7VOJ - chains A and B; structure by electron microscopy, 3.00 A resolution.

Chain A (and B):
Molecule: Aluminum-activated malate transporter 1
Source organism: Arabidopsis thaliana
Notes: chain B of this document is another copy of the same molecule, construct and numbering; everything in this record applies to it too
Reference sequence: Q9SJE9 (ALMT1_ARATH); numbering as in UniProt (aligned over 1-493)
Sequence (509 residues; each row starts with the number of its first residue):
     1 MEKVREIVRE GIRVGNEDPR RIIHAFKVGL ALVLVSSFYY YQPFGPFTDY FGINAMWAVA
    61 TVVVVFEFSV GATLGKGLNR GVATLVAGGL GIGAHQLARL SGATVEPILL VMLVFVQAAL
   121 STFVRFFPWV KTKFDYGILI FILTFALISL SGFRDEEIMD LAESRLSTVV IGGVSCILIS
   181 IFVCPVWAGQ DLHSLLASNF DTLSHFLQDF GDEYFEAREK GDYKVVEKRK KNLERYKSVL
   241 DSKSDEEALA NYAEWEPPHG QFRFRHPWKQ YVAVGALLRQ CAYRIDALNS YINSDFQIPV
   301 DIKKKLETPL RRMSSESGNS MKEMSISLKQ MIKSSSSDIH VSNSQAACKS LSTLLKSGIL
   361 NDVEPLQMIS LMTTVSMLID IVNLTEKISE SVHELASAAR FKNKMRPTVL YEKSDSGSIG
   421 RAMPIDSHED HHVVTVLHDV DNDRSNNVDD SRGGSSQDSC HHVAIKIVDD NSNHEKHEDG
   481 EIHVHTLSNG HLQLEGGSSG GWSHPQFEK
Disordered / not traced: 217-221, 406-509
Differences from the reference sequence: engineered mutation A60 (Met in Q9SJE9); expression tag (494-509)
Curated features (UniProtKB/Swiss-Prot):
  - modified residue: S320 (Phosphoserine), S327 (Phosphoserine), T385 (Phosphothreonine)
  - natural variant: V33 to S36 (sequence variant, change not given here; In strain: cv. Nd-0, cv. No-0), S36 (S36A: In strain: cv. Bay-0, cv. Landsberg erecta), G77 to Q493 (deletion: In strain: cv. Wa-1), S194 (S194F: In strain: cv. Bay-0), P257 (P257S: In strain: cv. Landsberg erecta), I298 (I298V: In strain: cv. Bay-0, cv. Cvi-0 and 3 more), V375 (V375I: In strain: cv. Cvi-0)
Residues lining bound ligands: aluminum ion (AL): D49, E156, D160
Reported in the primary citation:
  - aluminum ion coordination: D49, E156, D160
  - conformationally variable residues (helix shift, loop rearrangement): T48 to F51, D49 to G52, I53 to N54, F153, E156
  - mutagenesis - E156A, D160A: decreased growth in response to Al treatment
  - mutagenesis - E156A, D160A: decreased growth in response to aluminum ion
  - mutagenesis - R80A, R165A: decreased growth in response to Al

Interface between chain A and chain B:
Contacting residue pairs (59; chain A residue first):
  E10(A) with F127(B); P128(B)
  G11(A) with F123(B); F127(B)
  G15(A) with F123(B)
  R21(A) with F126(B)
  H24(A) with T122(B); F126(B)
  A25(A) with A119(B)
  V28(A) with T122(B)
  G29(A) with F115(B)
  L32(A) with V114(B), hydrophobic; A118(B), hydrophobic
  V33(A) with V111(B), hydrophobic
  S36(A) with L150(B)
  Y40(A) with P107(B)
  M56(A) with L147(B)
  V59(A) with A146(B), hydrophobic
  A60(A) with L143(B), hydrophobic
  V63(A) with L139(B); I142(B), hydrophobic
  F68(A) with F126(B), hydrophobic
  P107(A) with Y40(B)
  V111(A) with V33(B), hydrophobic
  V114(A) with L32(B), hydrophobic
  F115(A) with G29(B)
  A118(A) with L32(B), hydrophobic
  A119(A) with A25(B)
  T122(A) with H24(B); V28(B)
  F123(A) with G11(B); G15(B)
  F126(A) with R21(B); H24(B); F68(B), hydrophobic
  F127(A) with E10(B); G11(B)
  P128(A) with E10(B)
  L139(A) with V63(B)
  I142(A) with V63(B), hydrophobic
  L143(A) with A60(B), hydrophobic
  A146(A) with V59(B), hydrophobic
  L147(A) with M56(B)
  L150(A) with S36(B)
  L240(A) with Y283(B)
  Y283(A) with L240(B); Y283(B), hydrophobic
  R284(A) with D286(B), salt bridge
  D286(A) with R284(B), salt bridge
  L355(A) with P365(B); I369(B), hydrophobic
  P365(A) with L355(B)
  I369(A) with L355(B), hydrophobic; S376(B)
  M372(A) with M372(B), hydrophobic
  T373(A) with S376(B), hydrogen bond
  S376(A) with I369(B); T373(B), hydrogen bond
  M377(A) with M377(B), hydrophobic
Other interface residues (no listed pair), chain A (64 interface residues in all): I7, R13, V14, I22, F26, L30, Y41, W57, I108, D241, K243, A287, S290, Y291, S352, K356, L366, M368, V375
Other interface residues (no listed pair), chain B (64 interface residues in all): I7, R13, V14, I22, F26, L30, Y41, W57, I108, D241, K243, A287, S290, Y291, S352, K356, L366, M368, V375

Overview:
The chain A/chain B interface involves 64 residues from each chain; the contacts include 2 hydrogen bonds and
2 salt bridges. Polar pairs include R284(A)-D286(B) and T373(A)-S376(B). From the paper: E156A and D160A of
chain A reduce growth in response to Al treatment; aluminum ion coordination by D49(A), E156(A) and D160(A); 4
substitutions were tested in all.
Chain A and chain B are both Aluminum-activated malate transporter 1 (Arabidopsis thaliana); the structure,
Al-bound structure of the AtALMT1 mutant M60A, was determined by electron microscopy, deposited together with
7VQ3, 7VQ4, 7VQ5 and 7VQ7.
